Entry 8V43 (electron microscopy, 6.10 A resolution (low resolution: residue-level contacts below are approximate; hydrogen-bond / salt-bridge calls are withheld)); this record covers chains Y and d of the 42 polymer chains in the assembly.

[Chain Y]
Name: Tri-1 (CD1372)
From: Clostridioides difficile
Reference sequence: A0A1X9JZH3 (A0A1X9JZH3_CLODI); residue numbers follow UniProt; this construct covers 1-232
Amino-acid sequence (232 residues; each row starts with the number of its first residue):
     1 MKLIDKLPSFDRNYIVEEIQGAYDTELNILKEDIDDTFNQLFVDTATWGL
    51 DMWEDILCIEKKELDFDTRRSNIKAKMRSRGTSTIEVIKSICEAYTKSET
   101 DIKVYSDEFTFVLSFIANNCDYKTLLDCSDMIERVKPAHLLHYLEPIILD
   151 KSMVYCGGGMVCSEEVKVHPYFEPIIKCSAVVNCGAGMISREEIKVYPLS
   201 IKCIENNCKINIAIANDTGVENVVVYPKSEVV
Disordered / not traced: 149-232

[Chain d]
Name: Sheath initiator (CD1370)
From: Clostridioides difficile
Reference sequence: A0A069AE46 (A0A069AE46_CLODI); residues 1-142 here = UniProt positions 1-142
Amino-acid sequence (142 residues; row label = number of the first residue in the row):
     1 MSTIFPFIGVPEDYILPKTEELPIFREVAWDFEKDEPILEKGDFKIIEKK
    51 EALKVWIYKCIKTNRYEHEIYSLEYGTELSELIGQKYTKGLTESEASRFI
   101 KEALLINPYILEVNVKSANFNRDILSANVKVSTIYGEVEINV
Disordered / not traced: 1-15, 136-142

[Chain Y / chain d interface]
Contacting residue pairs - 17 pairs, chain Y then chain d:
  D5(Y) - H68(d)
  K6(Y) - H68(d)
  K6(Y) - I70(d)
  L7(Y) - H68(d)
  L7(Y) - I70(d)
  P8(Y) - T63(d)
  P8(Y) - H68(d)
  P8(Y) - Y71(d)
  S9(Y) - T63(d)
  F10(Y) - D35(d)
  F10(Y) - Y58(d)
  F10(Y) - K59(d)
  F10(Y) - K62(d)
  F10(Y) - T63(d)
  D11(Y) - K59(d)
  N13(Y) - P37(d)
  I15(Y) - P37(d)
Also at the interface, not in a pair above, chain d (11 interface residues in all): W30, L39

[Overview]
The interface between chain Y and chain d involves 9 residues on one side and 11 on the other.
Here chain Y is Tri-1 (CD1372) and chain d is Sheath initiator (CD1370), both from Clostridioides difficile.
Entry 8V43 (CryoEM Structure of Diffocin - postcontracted - Baseplate - final state) was determined by
electron microscopy (same publication as 8V3T, 8V3W, 8V3X, 8V3Z, 8V40 and 8V41).
